5X11 - chains J and B of the 4 polymer chains in the assembly; structure by X-ray diffraction, 2.65 A resolution.

== Chain J ==
Molecule: 28-nt DNA strand
Sequence (28 nucleotides; each row starts with the number of its first residue):
     1 GTAATCATGTAACTATTTACATGTTCCG

== Chain B ==
Name: Transcriptional regulator
Organism: Bacillus subtilis subsp. spizizenii strain W23
Reference sequence: E0TW95 (E0TW95_BACPZ); residue numbers follow UniProt; this construct covers 1-182
Sequence (188 residues; numbered -5 to 182; the number before each row is that of its first residue; numbers below 1 keep their minus sign (Gly-5 is residue -5)):
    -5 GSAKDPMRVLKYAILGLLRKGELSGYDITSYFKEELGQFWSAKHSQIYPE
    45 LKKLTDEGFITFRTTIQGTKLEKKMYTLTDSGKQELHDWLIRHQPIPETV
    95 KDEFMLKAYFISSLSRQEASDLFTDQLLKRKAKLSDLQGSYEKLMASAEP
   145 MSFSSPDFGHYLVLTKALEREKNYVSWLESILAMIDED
Disordered / not traced: -5 to -2, 142-144, 181-182
Construct notes: expression tag (-5 to 0)
From the paper describing this entry:
  - binding site for the 28-nt DNA strand: Tyr20, His38, Ser39, Gln40, Tyr42, Gln61 to Leu65, Lys67, Lys68, Lys95
  - binding site for the 28-nt DNA strand: Arg2, Trp34, Lys37
  - mutagenesis - Y20A (17-fold), Y20A/H38A, H38A (3.3-fold), H38A/S39A (10-fold), H38A/Y42A, S39A (1.7-fold), Y42A (100-fold), K64A (3-fold), L65A, K67A (65-fold), K68A (6-fold), K95A: decreased binding to the 28-nt DNA strand
  - mutagenesis - Y20A, Y42A: unchanged stability
  - mutagenesis - R2A, Q32A, Q32E, W34A, K37A, Q40A, Q61A, H154A, H154A/R164A, R164A: unchanged binding to the 28-nt DNA strand
  - specificity-determining residues: Tyr20, Leu65
  - mutagenesis - F104R (1.81 M), L156E (1.76 M): decreased stability

== Interface between chain J and chain B ==
Contacting residue pairs (19; chain J residue first):
  DT5(J) - Tyr20(B)  sugar contact
  DC6(J) - Tyr20(B)  hydrogen bond to the phosphate
  DA7(J) - Tyr20(B)  phosphate contact
  DA7(J) - Gln61(B)  hydrogen bond to the phosphate
  DA7(J) - Leu65(B)  sugar contact
  DA7(J) - Lys67(B)  salt bridge to the phosphate
  DT8(J) - Ser18(B)  phosphate contact
  DT8(J) - Gly19(B)  phosphate contact
  DT8(J) - Tyr20(B)  hydrogen bond to the phosphate
  DT8(J) - His38(B)  base contact
  DT8(J) - Tyr42(B)  hydrogen bond to the phosphate
  DT8(J) - Glu66(B)  sugar contact
  DT8(J) - Lys67(B)  phosphate contact
  DT8(J) - Lys68(B)  hydrogen bond to the phosphate
  DG9(J) - His38(B)  hydrogen bond to the base
  DG9(J) - Tyr42(B)  phosphate contact
  DG9(J) - Lys68(B)  salt bridge to the phosphate
  DT10(J) - Ser39(B)  base contact
  DT16(J) - Lys95(B)  salt bridge to the phosphate
Other interface residues (no listed pair), chain J (8 interface residues in all): DA11
Other interface residues (no listed pair), chain B (14 interface residues in all): Asp21, Pro43

== Overview ==
Chain J and chain B form an interface of 8 and 14 residues respectively, with 6 hydrogen bonds and 3 salt
bridges. Among the polar pairs are DG9(J)-His38(B), DC6(J)-Tyr20(B) and DA7(J)-Gln61(B). The paper reports a
binding site for the 28-nt DNA strand at Tyr20(B), His38(B) and Ser39(B) among others; Y20A, Y20A/H38A and
H38A of chain B, among others, reduce binding to the 28-nt DNA strand; 24 substitutions were tested in all.
Chain J is a 28-nt DNA strand and chain B is Transcriptional regulator (Bacillus subtilis subsp. spizizenii
strain W23); the structure, Crystal structure of Bacillus subtilis PadR in complex with operator DNA, was
determined by X-ray diffraction, deposited together with 5Y8T, 5X12, 5X13 and 5X14.
